Entry 7VS9 (X-ray diffraction, 2.26 A resolution); this record covers chains A and B.

[Chain A (and B)]
Name: VP1
From: Norovirus Hu/GI/Vancouver730/2004/CAN
Notes: chain B of this document is another copy of the same molecule, construct and numbering; everything in this record applies to it too
UniProt: F2XMU3 (F2XMU3_9CALI); residues 229-540 here = UniProt positions 229-540
Sequence (312 residues; each row starts with the number of its first residue):
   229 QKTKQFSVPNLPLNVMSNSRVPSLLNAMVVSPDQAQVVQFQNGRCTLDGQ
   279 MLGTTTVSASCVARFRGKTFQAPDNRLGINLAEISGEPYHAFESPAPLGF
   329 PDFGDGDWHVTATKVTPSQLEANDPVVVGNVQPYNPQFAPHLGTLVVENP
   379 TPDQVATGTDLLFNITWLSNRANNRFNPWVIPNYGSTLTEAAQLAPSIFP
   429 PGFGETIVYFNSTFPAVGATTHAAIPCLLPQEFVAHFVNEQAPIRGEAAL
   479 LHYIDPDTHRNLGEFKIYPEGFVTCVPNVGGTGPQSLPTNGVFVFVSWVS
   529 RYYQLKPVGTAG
Unresolved in the structure: 229-230
Metal / ion sites: Mg2+ near Ser-322 (its only coordinating residue here)
Reported in the primary citation:
  - binding site for alpha-L-fucopyranose: Glu-349, Asn-351, Trp-395, Asn-398, Arg-403, Val-445
  - contacts within the chain: His-337/Trp-395 (pi stacking), His-337/Ser-397 (backbone contact)
  - binding site for beta-D-galactopyranose: Asp-335, His-337, Ser-397, Ala-400
  - binding site for 2-acetamido-2-deoxy-alpha-D-glucopyranose: Asn-351

[Interface between chain A and chain B]
Pairs across the interface (68; chain A residue first):
  Pro-237(A) with Asn-467(B)
  Asn-238(A) with Asn-467(B), hydrogen bond (backbone-side chain)
  Leu-239(A) with Asn-467(B)
  Val-243(A) with Val-285(B), hydrophobic; Ser-286(B), hydrogen bond (backbone-side chain)
  Ser-245(A) with Ser-288(B), hydrogen bond
  Pro-250(A) with Ser-288(B)
  Ser-251(A) with Ser-288(B)
  Leu-252(A) with Ser-286(B); Ser-288(B), hydrogen bond (backbone-side chain); Cys-289(B), hydrophobic; Ser-313(B)
  Val-285(A) with Val-243(B), hydrophobic
  Ser-286(A) with Val-243(B), hydrogen bond (side chain-backbone); Leu-252(B)
  Ala-287(A) with Ala-287(B), hydrophobic
  Ser-288(A) with Ser-245(B), hydrogen bond; Pro-250(B); Ser-251(B); Leu-252(B), hydrogen bond (side chain-backbone)
  Cys-289(A) with Leu-252(B), hydrophobic
  Arg-292(A) with Arg-292(B)
  Ser-313(A) with Leu-252(B)
  Thr-339(A) with Thr-394(B)
  Thr-341(A) with Thr-394(B); Pro-443(B)
  Val-343(A) with Thr-441(B)
  Pro-345(A) with His-450(B)
  Leu-348(A) with Ala-444(B); Val-445(B); Gly-446(B), hydrogen bond (backbone-backbone); Ala-451(B), hydrophobic
  Glu-349(A) with Arg-403(B), salt bridge; Val-445(B); Gly-446(B); His-450(B), salt bridge
  Ala-350(A) with Val-445(B), hydrophobic
  Asn-351(A) with Trp-395(B); Val-445(B)
  Asp-352(A) with Trp-395(B)
  Pro-353(A) with Trp-395(B); Val-445(B), hydrophobic
  Val-354(A) with Thr-394(B); Trp-395(B)
  Thr-394(A) with Thr-339(B); Thr-341(B); Val-354(B)
  Trp-395(A) with Asn-351(B); Asp-352(B); Pro-353(B); Val-354(B)
  Arg-403(A) with Glu-349(B), salt bridge
  Thr-441(A) with Val-343(B)
  Phe-442(A) with Leu-348(B)
  Pro-443(A) with Thr-341(B)
  Ala-444(A) with Leu-348(B)
  Val-445(A) with Leu-348(B); Glu-349(B); Ala-350(B), hydrophobic; Asn-351(B); Pro-353(B), hydrophobic
  Gly-446(A) with Leu-348(B), hydrogen bond (backbone-backbone); Glu-349(B)
  His-450(A) with Pro-345(B); Glu-349(B), salt bridge
  Ala-451(A) with Leu-348(B), hydrophobic
  Asn-467(A) with Pro-237(B); Asn-238(B), hydrogen bond (side chain-backbone)
Also at the interface, not in a pair above, chain A (44 interface residues in all): Asn-242, Ile-312, Glu-315, Lys-342, His-464, Val-466
Also at the interface, not in a pair above, chain B (44 interface residues in all): Leu-239, Asn-242, Ile-312, Glu-315, Lys-342, Phe-442, His-464, Val-466

[Overview]
The chain A/chain B interface involves 44 residues from each chain; the contacts include 10 hydrogen bonds and
4 salt bridges. Polar contacts include Glu-349(A)/Arg-403(B), Glu-349(A)/His-450(B) and Asn-238(A)/Asn-467(B).
From the paper: a binding site for alpha-L-fucopyranose at Glu-349(A), Asn-351(A) and Trp-395(A) among others;
a binding site for beta-D-galactopyranose at Asp-335(A), His-337(A) and Ser-397(A) among others.
Chain A and chain B are both VP1 (Norovirus Hu/GI/Vancouver730/2004/CAN); the structure, Crystal structure of
P domain from norovirus GI.9 capsid protein in complex with Lewis x antigen, was determined by X-ray
diffraction (same publication as 7VP0 and 7VS8).
